4YM7 - chains AC and AK of the 15 polymer chains in the assembly; structure by X-ray diffraction, 5.50 A resolution (low resolution: residue-level contacts below are approximate; hydrogen-bond / salt-bridge calls are withheld).

Chain AC:
Protein: DNA-directed RNA polymerases I and III subunit RPAC1
Organism: Saccharomyces cerevisiae
UniProtKB: P07703 (RPAC1_YEAST); numbering as in UniProt (aligned over 1-335)
Amino-acid sequence (335 residues; each row starts with the number of its first residue):
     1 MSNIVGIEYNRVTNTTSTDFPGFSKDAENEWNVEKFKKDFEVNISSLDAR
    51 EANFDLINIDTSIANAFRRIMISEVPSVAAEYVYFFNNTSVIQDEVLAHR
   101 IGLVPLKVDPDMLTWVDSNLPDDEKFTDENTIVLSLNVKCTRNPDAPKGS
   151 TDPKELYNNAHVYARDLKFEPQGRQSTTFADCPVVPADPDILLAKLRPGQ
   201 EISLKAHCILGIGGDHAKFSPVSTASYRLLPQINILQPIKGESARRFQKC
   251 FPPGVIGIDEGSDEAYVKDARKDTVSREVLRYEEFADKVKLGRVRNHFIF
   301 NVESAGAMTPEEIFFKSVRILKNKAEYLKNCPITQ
Not modelled in the structure: 1-30, 335
Curated features (UniProtKB/Swiss-Prot):
  - modified residue: Ser2 (N-acetylserine), Ser17 (Phosphoserine)

Chain AK:
Protein: DNA-directed RNA polymerases I and III subunit RPAC2
Organism: Saccharomyces cerevisiae
UniProtKB: P28000 (RPAC2_YEAST); numbering as in UniProt (aligned over 1-142)
Amino-acid sequence (142 residues; numbered 1 to 142; the number before each row is that of its first residue):
     1 MTEDIEQKKTATEVTPQEPKHIQEEEEQDVDMTGDEEQEEEPDREKIKLL
    51 TQATSEDGTSASFQIVEEDHTLGNALRYVIMKNPDVEFCGYSIPHPSENL
   101 LNIRIQTYGETTAVDALQKGLKDLMDLCDVVESKFTEKIKSM
Not modelled in the structure: 1-41
Curated features (UniProtKB/Swiss-Prot):
  - modified residue (Phosphothreonine): Thr15, Thr33
  - cross-link: Lys134 (Glycyl lysine isopeptide (Lys-Gly) (interchain with G-Cter in ubiquitin))

How chain AC and chain AK interact:
Contacting residue pairs (61):
  Trp31(AC) - Asp123(AK)
  Val33(AC) - Asp123(AK)
  Val33(AC) - Asp126(AK)
  Phe36(AC) - Leu127(AK)
  Lys37(AC) - Val130(AK)
  Lys37(AC) - Lys134(AK)
  Phe40(AC) - Val131(AK)
  Glu41(AC) - Lys134(AK)
  Glu41(AC) - Lys138(AK)
  Val42(AC) - Lys138(AK)
  Asn43(AC) - Lys138(AK)
  Ile44(AC) - Lys138(AK)
  Ile44(AC) - Ile139(AK)
  Ile44(AC) - Met142(AK)
  Ser45(AC) - Met142(AK)
  Leu47(AC) - Ile139(AK)
  Asp60(AC) - Tyr78(AK)
  Ser62(AC) - Asn74(AK)
  Ser62(AC) - Ala75(AK)
  Ser62(AC) - Tyr78(AK)
  Ile63(AC) - Tyr78(AK)
  Ala66(AC) - Thr71(AK)
  Arg69(AC) - Asp69(AK)
  Arg69(AC) - Thr71(AK)
  Glu311(AC) - Ile139(AK)
  Phe314(AC) - Phe135(AK)
  Phe315(AC) - Glu132(AK)
  Phe315(AC) - Thr136(AK)
  Val318(AC) - Cys128(AK)
  Val318(AC) - Glu132(AK)
  Arg319(AC) - Glu132(AK)
  Leu321(AC) - Leu72(AK)
  Leu321(AC) - Leu124(AK)
  Leu321(AC) - Cys128(AK)
  Lys322(AC) - Met125(AK)
  Lys322(AC) - Asp129(AK)
  Lys324(AC) - Lys46(AK)
  Lys324(AC) - Glu68(AK)
  Lys324(AC) - Leu72(AK)
  Ala325(AC) - Leu121(AK)
  Ala325(AC) - Met125(AK)
  Glu326(AC) - Met125(AK)
  Tyr327(AC) - Asp43(AK)
  Tyr327(AC) - Lys46(AK)
  Leu328(AC) - Lys46(AK)
  Leu328(AC) - Ile65(AK)
  Leu328(AC) - Leu121(AK)
  Lys329(AC) - Gln118(AK)
  Lys329(AC) - Leu121(AK)
  Lys329(AC) - Lys122(AK)
  Cys331(AC) - Asp43(AK)
  Cys331(AC) - Ile47(AK)
  Pro332(AC) - Asp43(AK)
  Pro332(AC) - Ile47(AK)
  Ile333(AC) - Ile47(AK)
  Ile333(AC) - Lys48(AK)
  Ile333(AC) - Leu49(AK)
  Thr334(AC) - Arg44(AK)
  Thr334(AC) - Ile47(AK)
  Thr334(AC) - Lys48(AK)
  Thr334(AC) - Leu49(AK)
Interface residues without a listed pair, chain AC (39 interface residues in all): Phe54, Asn65, Phe67, Ile70, Glu74, Asn330
Interface residues without a listed pair, chain AK (38 interface residues in all): Pro42, Phe63, His70, Lys82, Lys119

In short:
Chain AC and chain AK form an interface of 39 and 38 residues respectively.
Here chain AC is DNA-directed RNA polymerases I and III subunit RPAC1 and chain AK is DNA-directed RNA
polymerases I and III subunit RPAC2, both from Saccharomyces cerevisiae. Entry 4YM7 (RNA polymerase I
structure with an alternative dimer hinge) was determined by X-ray diffraction.
